Entry 6T9K (electron microscopy, 3.30 A resolution); this record covers chains B and D of the 11 polymer chains in the assembly.

== Chain B ==
Molecule: Transcription factor SPT20
From: Saccharomyces cerevisiae (strain ATCC 204508 / S288c)
UniProtKB: P50875 (SPT20_YEAST); residues 1-604 here = UniProt positions 1-604
Amino-acid sequence (604 residues; each row starts with the number of its first residue):
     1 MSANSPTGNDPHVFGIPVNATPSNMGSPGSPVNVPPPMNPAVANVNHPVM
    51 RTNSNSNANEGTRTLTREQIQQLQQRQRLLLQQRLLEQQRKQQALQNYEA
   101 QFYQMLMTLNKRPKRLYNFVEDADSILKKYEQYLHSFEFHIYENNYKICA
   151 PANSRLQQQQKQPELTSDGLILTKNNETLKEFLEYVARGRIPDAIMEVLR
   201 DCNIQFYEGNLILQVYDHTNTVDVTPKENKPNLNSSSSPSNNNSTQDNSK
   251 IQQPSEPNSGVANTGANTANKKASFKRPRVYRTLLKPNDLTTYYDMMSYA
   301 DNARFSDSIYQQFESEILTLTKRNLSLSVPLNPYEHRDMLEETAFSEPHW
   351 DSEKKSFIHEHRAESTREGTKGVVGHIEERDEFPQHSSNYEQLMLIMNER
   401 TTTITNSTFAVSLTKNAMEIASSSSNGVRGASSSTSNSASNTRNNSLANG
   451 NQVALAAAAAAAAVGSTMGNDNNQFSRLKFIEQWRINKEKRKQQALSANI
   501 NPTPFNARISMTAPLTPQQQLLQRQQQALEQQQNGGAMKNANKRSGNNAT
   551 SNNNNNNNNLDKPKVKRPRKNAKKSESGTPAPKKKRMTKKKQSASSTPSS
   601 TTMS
Disordered / not traced: 1-111, 153-168, 225-276, 361-604
Swiss-Prot annotation at these positions:
  - modified residue: Ser446 (Phosphoserine), Thr516 (Phosphothreonine)

== Chain D ==
Molecule: Transcription initiation factor TFIID subunit 5
From: Saccharomyces cerevisiae (strain ATCC 204508 / S288c)
UniProtKB: P38129 (TAF5_YEAST); residue numbers follow UniProt; this construct covers 1-798
Amino-acid sequence (798 residues; each row starts with the number of its first residue):
     1 MSQKQSTNQNQNGTHQPQPVKNQRTNNAAGANSGQQPQQQSQGQSQQQGR
    51 SNGPFSASDLNRIVLEYLNKKGYHRTEAMLRAESGRTLTPQNKQSPANTK
   101 TGKFPEQSSIPPNPGKTAKPISNPTNLSSKRDAEGGIVSSGRLEGLNAPE
   151 NYIRAYSMLKNWVDSSLEIYKPELSYIMYPIFIYLFLNLVAKNPVYARRF
   201 FDRFSPDFKDFHGSEINRLFSVNSIDHIKENEVASAFQSHKYRITMSKTT
   251 LNLLLYFLNENESIGGSLIISVINQHLDPNIVESVTAREKLADGIKVLSD
   301 SENGNGKQNLEMNSVPVKLGPFPKDEEFVKEIETELKIKDDQEKQLNQQT
   351 AGDNYSGANNRTLLQEYKAMNNEKFKDNTGDDDKDKIKDKIAKDEEKKES
   401 ELKVDGEKKDSNLSSPARDILPLPPKTALDLKLEIQKVKESRDAIKLDNL
   451 QLALPSVCMYTFQNTNKDMSCLDFSDDCRIAAAGFQDSYIKIWSLDGSSL
   501 NNPNIALNNNDKDEDPTCKTLVGHSGTVYSTSFSPDNKYLLSGSEDKTVR
   551 LWSMDTHTALVSYKGHNHPVWDVSFSPLGHYFATASHDQTARLWSCDHIY
   601 PLRIFAGHLNDVDCVSFHPNGCYVFTGSSDKTCRMWDVSTGDSVRLFLGH
   651 TAPVISIAVCPDGRWLSTGSEDGIINVWDIGTGKRLKQMRGHGKNAIYSL
   701 SYSKEGNVLISGGADHTVRVWDLKKATTEPSAEPDEPFIGYLGDVTASIN
   751 QDIKEYGRRRTVIPTSDLVASFYTKKTPVFKVKFSRSNLALAGGAFRP
Disordered / not traced: 1-55, 126-148, 282-429, 737-742
Swiss-Prot annotation at these positions:
  - modified residue (Phosphoserine): Ser299, Ser411, Ser415, Ser787

== How chain B and chain D interact ==
Contacting residue pairs (127):
  Arg112(B) - Pro90(D)
  Arg112(B) - Gln91(D)
  Pro113(B) - Pro90(D)
  Pro113(B) - Ile121(D)
  Pro113(B) - Asn123(D)
  Arg115(B) - Leu80(D)
  Leu116(B) - Ser122(D)
  Tyr117(B) - Leu80(D)  hydrophobic
  Tyr117(B) - Glu83(D)  hydrogen bond
  Tyr117(B) - Ser84(D)
  Tyr117(B) - Lys119(D)  hydrogen bond (backbone-side chain)
  Tyr117(B) - Ile121(D)  hydrophobic
  Tyr117(B) - Ser122(D)  hydrogen bond (backbone-side chain)
  Asn118(B) - Lys119(D)
  Phe119(B) - Glu77(D)
  Phe119(B) - Leu80(D)
  Phe119(B) - Arg81(D)
  Phe119(B) - Ser84(D)
  Phe119(B) - Lys119(D)
  Glu121(B) - Arg81(D)  salt bridge
  Arg200(B) - Lys70(D)
  Phe206(B) - Lys71(D)
  Phe206(B) - Gly72(D)
  Tyr207(B) - Gly72(D)
  Glu208(B) - Lys71(D)
  Glu208(B) - Gly72(D)  hydrogen bond (backbone-backbone)
  Glu208(B) - Tyr73(D)
  Glu208(B) - Glu77(D)
  Gly209(B) - Lys71(D)  hydrogen bond (backbone-backbone)
  Gly209(B) - Tyr73(D)
  Asp289(B) - Asp642(D)
  Asp295(B) - Lys71(D)  salt bridge
  Tyr299(B) - Tyr67(D)
  Tyr299(B) - Lys70(D)  hydrogen bond
  Phe305(B) - Ile63(D)  hydrophobic
  Asp307(B) - Leu609(D)
  Ile309(B) - Leu60(D)  hydrophobic
  Gln311(B) - Leu609(D)
  Gln311(B) - Leu646(D)
  Gln311(B) - Leu648(D)
  Gln312(B) - Leu60(D)
  Gln312(B) - Leu648(D)
  Phe313(B) - Ile63(D)  hydrophobic
  Phe313(B) - Tyr67(D)  hydrophobic
  Glu314(B) - Arg634(D)  salt bridge
  Glu314(B) - Leu646(D)
  Ser315(B) - Leu646(D)  hydrogen bond (side chain-backbone)
  Ser315(B) - Leu648(D)
  Glu316(B) - Val64(D)
  Glu316(B) - Arg86(D)  salt bridge
  Ile317(B) - Tyr67(D)  hydrophobic
  Leu318(B) - Ser643(D)
  Leu318(B) - Val644(D)
  Leu318(B) - Arg645(D)  hydrogen bond (backbone-side chain)
  Thr319(B) - Thr682(D)  hydrogen bond (side chain-backbone)
  Leu320(B) - Val64(D)  hydrophobic
  Leu320(B) - Leu68(D)  hydrophobic
  Leu320(B) - Arg81(D)  hydrogen bond (backbone-side chain)
  Leu320(B) - Ala82(D)  hydrophobic
  Thr321(B) - Tyr73(D)
  Thr321(B) - Arg81(D)
  Lys322(B) - Asp642(D)  salt bridge
  Lys322(B) - Arg645(D)  hydrogen bond (backbone-side chain)
  Arg323(B) - Ser84(D)
  Arg323(B) - Ile121(D)
  Arg323(B) - Arg645(D)
  Arg323(B) - Gly681(D)  hydrogen bond (side chain-backbone)
  Asn324(B) - Thr117(D)  hydrogen bond (side chain-backbone)
  Asn324(B) - Ala118(D)
  Asn324(B) - Lys119(D)
  Asn324(B) - Pro120(D)
  Leu325(B) - Thr117(D)
  Leu325(B) - Ala118(D)
  Leu325(B) - Pro120(D)  hydrophobic
  Leu325(B) - Tyr623(D)
  Leu325(B) - Met635(D)  hydrophobic
  Leu325(B) - Val644(D)  hydrophobic
  Leu325(B) - Arg645(D)
  Leu325(B) - Ile680(D)
  Ser326(B) - Thr117(D)
  Ser326(B) - Asn620(D)  hydrogen bond (backbone-side chain)
  Ser326(B) - Tyr623(D)  hydrogen bond (backbone-side chain)
  Leu327(B) - His618(D)
  Leu327(B) - Gly663(D)
  Leu327(B) - Arg664(D)
  Leu327(B) - Ile680(D)  hydrophobic
  Ser328(B) - Asn620(D)
  Val329(B) - Ala97(D)
  Val329(B) - Pro619(D)  hydrophobic
  Val329(B) - Pro661(D)
  Val329(B) - Asp662(D)
  Pro330(B) - Pro96(D)
  Pro330(B) - Ala97(D)
  Pro330(B) - Lys103(D)
  Pro330(B) - Pro105(D)
  Pro330(B) - Asn620(D)
  Leu331(B) - Ala97(D)
  Leu331(B) - Gly102(D)
  Leu331(B) - Lys103(D)  hydrogen bond (backbone-backbone)
  Leu331(B) - Phe104(D)  hydrophobic
  Leu331(B) - Pro105(D)
  Pro333(B) - Phe104(D)  hydrophobic
  Pro333(B) - Leu578(D)
  Tyr334(B) - Pro535(D)  hydrophobic
  Tyr334(B) - Leu578(D)
  Glu335(B) - Arg786(D)
  Asp338(B) - Asn161(D)
  Met339(B) - Met158(D)  hydrophobic
  Met339(B) - Asn261(D)
  Met339(B) - Ile264(D)  hydrophobic
  Leu340(B) - Phe104(D)  hydrophobic
  Leu340(B) - Arg154(D)
  Leu340(B) - Ser157(D)
  Glu341(B) - Gln107(D)  hydrogen bond
  Glu341(B) - Arg154(D)  salt bridge
  Glu342(B) - Arg203(D)  salt bridge
  Glu342(B) - Phe204(D)
  Ser346(B) - Asp536(D)
  Glu347(B) - Asp536(D)
  Pro348(B) - Tyr539(D)
  Pro348(B) - Asp555(D)
  Trp350(B) - Asn504(D)
  Lys355(B) - Asp555(D)  salt bridge
  Phe357(B) - Tyr539(D)
  Phe357(B) - Ser553(D)
  Phe357(B) - Leu560(D)  hydrophobic
  Glu360(B) - Asp597(D)
Other interface residues (no listed pair), chain B (61 interface residues in all): Lys114, Val120, Asn332, His336, Arg337, Ala344
Other interface residues (no listed pair), chain D (85 interface residues in all): Gly85, Thr87, Thr89, Asn92, Ser95, Thr99, Pro114, Asn151, Lys538, Thr556, Pro577, Ala606, Asp630, Thr632, Lys704

== Summary ==
61 residues of chain B face 85 of chain D across their interface, with 17 hydrogen bonds and 8 salt bridges.
Among the polar pairs are Glu121(B)-Arg81(D), Asp295(B)-Lys71(D) and Glu314(B)-Arg634(D).
Chain B is Transcription factor SPT20 and chain D is Transcription initiation factor TFIID subunit 5, both
from Saccharomyces cerevisiae (strain ATCC 204508 / S288c); the structure, SAGA Core module, was determined by
electron microscopy together with 6T9I and 6T9J from the same study.
